PDB entry 6K1I | X-ray diffraction, 2.75 A resolution | chains A and I of the 10 polymer chains in the assembly

[Chain A]
Name: Histone H3.1
Source organism: Homo sapiens
UniProtKB: P68431 (H31_HUMAN); residues 0-135 here correspond to UniProt positions 1-136 (UniProt number = residue number + 1)
Amino-acid sequence (139 residues; row label = number of the first residue in the row; numbers below 1 keep their minus sign (Gly-3 is residue -3)):
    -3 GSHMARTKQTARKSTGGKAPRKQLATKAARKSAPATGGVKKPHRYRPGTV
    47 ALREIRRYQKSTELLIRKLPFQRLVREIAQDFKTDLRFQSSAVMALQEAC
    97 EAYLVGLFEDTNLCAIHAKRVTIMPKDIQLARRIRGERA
Unresolved in the structure: -3 to 37
Construct notes: expression tag (-3 to -1)
Curated features (UniProtKB/Swiss-Prot):
  - modified residue: Arg2 (Asymmetric dimethylarginine), Thr3 (Phosphothreonine), Lys4 (Allysine), Gln5 (5-glutamyl dopamine), Thr6 (Phosphothreonine), Arg8 (Citrulline), Lys9 (N6,N6,N6-trimethyllysine), Ser10 (ADP-ribosylserine), Thr11 (Phosphothreonine), Lys14 (N6-(2-hydroxyisobutyryl)lysine), Arg17 (Asymmetric dimethylarginine), Lys18 (N6-(2-hydroxyisobutyryl)lysine), Lys23 (N6-(2-hydroxyisobutyryl)lysine), Arg26 (Citrulline), Lys27 (N6,N6,N6-trimethyllysine), Ser28 (ADP-ribosylserine), Lys36 (N6,N6,N6-trimethyllysine), Lys37 (N6-methyllysine), Tyr41 (Phosphotyrosine), Lys56 (N6,N6,N6-trimethyllysine) and 8 more in UniProt
  - lipidation: Lys18 (N6-decanoyllysine)

[Chain I]
Molecule: 147-nt DNA strand
Source organism: Homo sapiens
Sequence (147 nucleotides; numbered -71 to 75; the number before each row is that of its first residue; numbers below 1 keep their minus sign (DC-71 is residue -71)):
   -71 CATATATCCCGGTGCCGAGGCCGCTCAATTGGTCGTAGACAGCTCTAGCA
   -21 CCGCTTAAACGCACGTACGCGCTGTCTACCGCGTTTTAACCGCCACTAGA
    29 AGCGCTTACTAGTCTCCAGGCACGTGTGAGACCGGCATATATGGTAC
Ion coordination: Mn2+ site 1 near DG-61 (its only coordinating residue here); Mn2+ site 2 near DG-34 (its only coordinating residue here); K+ near DT-26 (its only coordinating residue here); Mn2+ site 3 near DG-7 (its only coordinating residue here); Mn2+ site 4 near DG27 (its only coordinating residue here); Mn2+ site 5 near DA50 (its only coordinating residue here)

[Interface between chain A and chain I]
Residue-residue contacts (24):
  Arg40(A) - DC-8(I)  base contact
  Arg40(A) - DT70(I)  phosphate contact
  Tyr41(A) - DA69(I)  phosphate contact
  Tyr41(A) - DT70(I)  phosphate contact
  Arg42(A) - DA-5(I)  salt bridge to the phosphate
  Arg42(A) - DT70(I)  hydrogen bond to the phosphate
  Pro43(A) - DA-5(I)  sugar contact
  Thr45(A) - DA69(I)  phosphate contact
  Thr45(A) - DT70(I)  hydrogen bond to the phosphate
  Arg63(A) - DA-14(I)  sugar contact
  Arg63(A) - DA-13(I)  phosphate contact
  Arg72(A) - DC-23(I)  salt bridge to the phosphate
  Arg83(A) - DG-24(I)  phosphate contact
  Arg83(A) - DC-23(I)  phosphate contact
  Phe84(A) - DG-24(I)  sugar contact
  Phe84(A) - DC-23(I)  hydrogen bond to the phosphate
  Gln85(A) - DG-24(I)  phosphate contact
  Ser86(A) - DG-24(I)  hydrogen bond to the phosphate
  Arg116(A) - DG-3(I)  phosphate contact
  Val117(A) - DG-3(I)  hydrogen bond to the phosphate
  Thr118(A) - DC-4(I)  phosphate contact
  Thr118(A) - DG-3(I)  hydrogen bond to the phosphate
  Met120(A) - DG-3(I)  phosphate contact
  Met120(A) - DC-2(I)  phosphate contact
Other interface residues (no listed pair), chain A (18 interface residues in all): His39, Lys115, Lys122
Other interface residues (no listed pair), chain I (13 interface residues in all): DT-6, DG71

[Overview]
Chain A and chain I form an interface of 18 and 13 residues respectively; the contacts include 6 hydrogen
bonds and 2 salt bridges. Polar pairs include Arg42(A)-DT70(I), Thr45(A)-DT70(I) and Phe84(A)-DC-23(I).
Chain A is Histone H3.1 and chain I is a 147-nt DNA strand, both from Homo sapiens; the structure, Human
nucleosome core particle with gammaH2A.X variant, was determined by X-ray diffraction, deposited together with
6IPU, 6JXD, 6K1J and 6K1K.
